Entry 7KH1 (electron microscopy, 3.20 A resolution); this record covers chains F2 and K5 of the 48 polymer chains in the assembly.

# Chain F2
Molecule: baseplate wedge protein, gp17
From: Vibrio phage XM1
Sequence (242 residues; each row starts with the number of its first residue):
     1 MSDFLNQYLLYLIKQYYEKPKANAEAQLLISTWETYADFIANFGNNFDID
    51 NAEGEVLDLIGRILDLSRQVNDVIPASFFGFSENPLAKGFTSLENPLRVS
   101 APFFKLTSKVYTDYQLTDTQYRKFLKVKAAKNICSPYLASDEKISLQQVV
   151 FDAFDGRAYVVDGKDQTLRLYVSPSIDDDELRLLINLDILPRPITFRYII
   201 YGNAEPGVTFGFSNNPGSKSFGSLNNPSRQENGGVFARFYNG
Disordered / not traced: 80-106, 201-242

# Chain K5
Molecule: baseplate wedge protein, gp16
From: Vibrio phage XM1
Sequence (404 residues; numbered 1 to 404; the number before each row is that of its first residue):
     1 MSLTFNENGVQTNTFSELRALLEAGYREIYGTDIVTDQESPDGQRINLET
    51 LLRFDIESAFSWLYSNLDPDLNTGDMQQIIGKLSGLVLLPASRSQWDVTI
   101 NMSRAKTLPAGYTITDENNQNWFLDSDVDVLIGDNEVTFLSSLWGSISGI
   151 SGSSFTQATPEIGVVSISASADAIQGREEETPEQFRLRRQRSTENPAQST
   201 IGSIYAKLAQINGVTDLQVYDNSSDTPDQITGSSNPDILNGSEPVTIGAH
   251 TMWVVIEGGSLDDIGEVVAKHRLGNTKGSVQVSYIDTLTKPNGDDFQIVN
   301 LHNIDRPVLGDLYVRLTATQKVSGSPIDTDAIKNKLSLVDFEIGQYVDAD
   351 ALYQQSLITNSNYNVTDLEVSLNGIDWTDGRVFSGYDGKLSISTSNVTIT
   401 TVPV

# Chain F2 / chain K5 interface
Contacting residue pairs (66; chain F2 residue first):
  Tyr8(F2) - Leu52(K5)  hydrophobic
  Tyr8(F2) - Asp55(K5)  hydrogen bond
  Tyr11(F2) - Gln44(K5)  hydrogen bond (backbone-side chain)
  Tyr11(F2) - Leu51(K5)  hydrophobic
  Leu12(F2) - Gln44(K5)
  Ile13(F2) - Gln38(K5)
  Ile13(F2) - Gln44(K5)
  Tyr16(F2) - Glu39(K5)  hydrogen bond (side chain-backbone)
  Glu25(F2) - Arg45(K5)  salt bridge
  Ala26(F2) - Leu48(K5)  hydrophobic
  Ile30(F2) - Leu48(K5)  hydrophobic
  Ile30(F2) - Leu52(K5)  hydrophobic
  Trp33(F2) - Glu49(K5)  hydrogen bond
  Trp33(F2) - Leu52(K5)
  Trp33(F2) - Ile56(K5)  hydrophobic
  Ile40(F2) - Ala59(K5)
  Ile40(F2) - Phe60(K5)
  Ile40(F2) - Trp62(K5)  hydrophobic
  Phe43(F2) - Leu63(K5)  hydrophobic
  Gly44(F2) - Gln78(K5)  hydrogen bond (backbone-side chain)
  Phe47(F2) - Gln78(K5)
  Phe47(F2) - Ile79(K5)  hydrophobic
  Asp48(F2) - Gln78(K5)
  Asp48(F2) - Lys82(K5)
  Ile49(F2) - Lys82(K5)
  Asp50(F2) - Lys82(K5)  salt bridge
  Ile60(F2) - Leu83(K5)  hydrophobic
  Leu64(F2) - Leu83(K5)
  Ala129(F2) - Leu83(K5)
  Ala129(F2) - Ser84(K5)
  Ile133(F2) - Ser84(K5)
  Ile133(F2) - Leu86(K5)  hydrophobic
  Ile133(F2) - Ser192(K5)
  Pro136(F2) - Leu273(K5)
  Tyr137(F2) - Lys270(K5)
  Tyr137(F2) - His271(K5)
  Tyr137(F2) - Leu273(K5)
  Leu138(F2) - Ala269(K5)
  Leu138(F2) - Leu273(K5)  hydrophobic
  Leu138(F2) - Asn300(K5)
  Ala139(F2) - Ala269(K5)
  Ala139(F2) - Tyr284(K5)  hydrophobic
  Ala139(F2) - Asn300(K5)
  Asp141(F2) - Glu266(K5)
  Asp141(F2) - Lys270(K5)
  Asp141(F2) - Tyr284(K5)
  Glu142(F2) - Arg191(K5)  hydrogen bond (backbone-side chain)
  Lys143(F2) - Arg191(K5)
  Lys143(F2) - Glu194(K5)
  Lys143(F2) - Pro196(K5)
  Ile144(F2) - Arg188(K5)
  Gln148(F2) - Leu288(K5)
  Val149(F2) - Gly85(K5)
  Phe151(F2) - Leu288(K5)  hydrophobic
  Phe151(F2) - Thr289(K5)
  Phe151(F2) - Lys290(K5)
  Asp152(F2) - Val87(K5)
  Asp152(F2) - Thr289(K5)
  Asp155(F2) - Pro291(K5)
  Gly156(F2) - Lys290(K5)
  Tyr159(F2) - Ile298(K5)  hydrophobic
  Asp162(F2) - Leu273(K5)
  Asp162(F2) - Gly274(K5)  hydrogen bond (side chain-backbone)
  Lys164(F2) - Asn275(K5)
  Gln166(F2) - His250(K5)  hydrogen bond
  Gln166(F2) - Leu273(K5)
Other interface residues (no listed pair), chain F2 (50 interface residues in all): Phe4, Leu29, Tyr36, Ala37, Lys126, Ala130, Ser140, Leu146, Gln147, Gly163, Asp165, Pro193
Other interface residues (no listed pair), chain K5 (49 interface residues in all): Pro41, Arg53, Leu67, Arg189, Ala249, Asp286, His302

# Overview
Chain F2 and chain K5 form an interface of 50 and 49 residues respectively, with 8 hydrogen bonds and 2 salt
bridges. Polar contacts include Glu25(F2)-Arg45(K5), Asp50(F2)-Lys82(K5) and Tyr8(F2)-Asp55(K5).
Here chain F2 is baseplate wedge protein, gp17 and chain K5 is baseplate wedge protein, gp16, both from Vibrio
phage XM1. Entry 7KH1 (Baseplate Complex for Myoviridae Phage XM1) was determined by electron microscopy
together with 7KMX, 7KJK and 7KLN from the same study.
